6VVW - chain A; structure by X-ray diffraction, 2.10 A resolution.

Chain A:
Molecule: Tautomerase
Source organism: Advenella mimigardefordensis DPN7
Notes: EC 5.3.2.-
UniProt: W0PD56 (W0PD56_9BURK); residues 0-127 here correspond to UniProt positions 1-128 (UniProt number = residue number + 1)
Amino-acid sequence (128 residues; numbered 0 to 127; the number before each row is that of its first residue; numbering starts at 0):
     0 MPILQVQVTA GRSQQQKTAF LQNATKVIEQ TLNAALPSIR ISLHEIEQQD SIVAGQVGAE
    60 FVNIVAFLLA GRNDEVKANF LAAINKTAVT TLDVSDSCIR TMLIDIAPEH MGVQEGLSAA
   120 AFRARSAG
Disordered / not traced: 0, 122-127
Reported in the primary citation:
  - catalytic residues: P1

Overview:
From the paper: the catalytic residue P1.
Chain A is Tautomerase (Advenella mimigardefordensis DPN7); the structure, W0 fused 4-OT wild type symmetric
trimer, was determined by X-ray diffraction (same publication as 6VVM, 6VVN and 6VVR).
